PDB entry 1G1M | X-ray diffraction, 2.25 A resolution | chains A and B

== Chain A (and B) ==
Name: Nitrogenase iron protein
Source organism: Azotobacter vinelandii
Notes: EC 1.18.6.1; chain B of this document is another copy of the same molecule, construct and numbering; everything in this record applies to it too
UniProt: P00459 (NIFH1_AZOVI); residue numbers follow UniProt; this construct covers 1-289
Chain sequence (289 residues; each row starts with the number of its first residue):
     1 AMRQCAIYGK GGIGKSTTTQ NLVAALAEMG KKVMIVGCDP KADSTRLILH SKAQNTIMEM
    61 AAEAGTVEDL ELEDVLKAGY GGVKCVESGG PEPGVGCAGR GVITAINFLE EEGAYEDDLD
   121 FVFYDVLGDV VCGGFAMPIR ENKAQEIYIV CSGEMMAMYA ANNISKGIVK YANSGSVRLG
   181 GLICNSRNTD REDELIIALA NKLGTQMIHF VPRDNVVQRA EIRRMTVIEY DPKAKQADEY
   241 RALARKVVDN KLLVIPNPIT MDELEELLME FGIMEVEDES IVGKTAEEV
Unresolved in the structure: 288-289 (chain B: fully traced)
Ion coordination: 4Fe-4S cluster Fe: Cys-97, Cys-132 (shared with Cys-97(B), Cys-132(B) of chain B)
Residues lining bound ligands: 4Fe-4S cluster (SF4): Gly-96, Cys-97, Ala-98, Cys-132, Gly-133, Gly-134, Phe-135

== Interface between chain A and chain B ==
Pairs across the interface - 58 pairs, chain A then chain B:
  Lys-41(A) with Asp-129(B), salt bridge; Met-156(B); Tyr-159(B); Asn-163(B), hydrogen bond
  His-50(A) with Gly-283(B)
  Lys-52(A) with Glu-265(B), salt bridge
  Pro-93(A) with Val-131(B); Asn-163(B); Lys-166(B)
  Gly-94(A) with Val-131(B), hydrogen bond (backbone-backbone); Gly-133(B); Ala-136(B); Tyr-171(B), hydrogen bond (backbone-side chain)
  Val-95(A) with Gly-133(B); Lys-170(B)
  Gly-96(A) with Cys-132(B); Gly-133(B), hydrogen bond (backbone-backbone)
  Asp-129(A) with Lys-41(B)
  Val-130(A) with Lys-41(B)
  Val-131(A) with Pro-93(B); Gly-94(B), hydrogen bond (backbone-backbone)
  Cys-132(A) with Gly-96(B)
  Gly-133(A) with Gly-94(B); Val-95(B); Gly-96(B), hydrogen bond (backbone-backbone)
  Ala-136(A) with Gly-94(B)
  Tyr-159(A) with Pro-40(B)
  Asn-163(A) with Pro-93(B)
  Lys-166(A) with Pro-93(B)
  Lys-170(A) with Pro-93(B); Val-95(B)
  Tyr-171(A) with Gly-94(B), hydrogen bond (side chain-backbone); Val-95(B)
  Arg-223(A) with Ile-281(B); Val-282(B); Gly-283(B), hydrogen bond (backbone-backbone); Lys-284(B), hydrogen bond (side chain-backbone)
  Arg-224(A) with Glu-277(B), salt bridge; Val-282(B)
  Met-225(A) with Gly-283(B); Lys-284(B)
  Glu-229(A) with Thr-285(B)
  Tyr-230(A) with Lys-284(B); Thr-285(B); Ala-286(B), hydrogen bond (backbone-backbone)
  Glu-275(A) with Ile-222(B)
  Glu-277(A) with Lys-52(B), salt bridge; Arg-224(B), salt bridge
  Ile-281(A) with Arg-223(B)
  Val-282(A) with Arg-223(B); Arg-224(B)
  Gly-283(A) with Arg-223(B), hydrogen bond (backbone-backbone); Met-225(B)
  Lys-284(A) with Arg-223(B), hydrogen bond (backbone-side chain)
  Thr-285(A) with Arg-223(B), hydrogen bond (backbone-side chain); Tyr-230(B)
  Ala-286(A) with Arg-223(B); Tyr-230(B)
Also at the interface, not in a pair above, chain A (39 interface residues in all): Pro-40, Pro-91, Glu-92, Leu-127, Phe-135, Gly-167, Ile-222, Asp-231
Also at the interface, not in a pair above, chain B (39 interface residues in all): His-50, Pro-91, Glu-92, Leu-127, Val-130, Ala-160, Gly-167, Glu-229

== In short ==
Chain A and chain B each contribute 39 residues to their interface; the contacts include 13 hydrogen bonds and
5 salt bridges. Among the polar pairs are Lys-41(A)/Asp-129(B), Lys-52(A)/Glu-265(B) and
Arg-224(A)/Glu-277(B). Ligands of chain A: 4Fe-4S cluster.
Both chains are Nitrogenase iron protein (Azotobacter vinelandii). Entry 1G1M (All-ferrous nitrogenase iron
protein from azotobacter vinelandii) was determined by X-ray diffraction, deposited together with 1G5P.
